7Y84 - chains A and C of the 3 polymer chains in the assembly; structure by electron microscopy, 2.61 A resolution.

== Chain A ==
Molecule: RAMP superfamily protein
From: Candidatus Scalindua brodae
UniProtKB: A0A0B0EGF3 (A0A0B0EGF3_9BACT); residues 6-1722 here correspond to UniProt positions 1-1717 (UniProt number = residue number - 5)
Amino-acid sequence (1728 residues; row label = number of the first residue in the row; numbers below 1 keep their minus sign (Met-5 is residue -5)):
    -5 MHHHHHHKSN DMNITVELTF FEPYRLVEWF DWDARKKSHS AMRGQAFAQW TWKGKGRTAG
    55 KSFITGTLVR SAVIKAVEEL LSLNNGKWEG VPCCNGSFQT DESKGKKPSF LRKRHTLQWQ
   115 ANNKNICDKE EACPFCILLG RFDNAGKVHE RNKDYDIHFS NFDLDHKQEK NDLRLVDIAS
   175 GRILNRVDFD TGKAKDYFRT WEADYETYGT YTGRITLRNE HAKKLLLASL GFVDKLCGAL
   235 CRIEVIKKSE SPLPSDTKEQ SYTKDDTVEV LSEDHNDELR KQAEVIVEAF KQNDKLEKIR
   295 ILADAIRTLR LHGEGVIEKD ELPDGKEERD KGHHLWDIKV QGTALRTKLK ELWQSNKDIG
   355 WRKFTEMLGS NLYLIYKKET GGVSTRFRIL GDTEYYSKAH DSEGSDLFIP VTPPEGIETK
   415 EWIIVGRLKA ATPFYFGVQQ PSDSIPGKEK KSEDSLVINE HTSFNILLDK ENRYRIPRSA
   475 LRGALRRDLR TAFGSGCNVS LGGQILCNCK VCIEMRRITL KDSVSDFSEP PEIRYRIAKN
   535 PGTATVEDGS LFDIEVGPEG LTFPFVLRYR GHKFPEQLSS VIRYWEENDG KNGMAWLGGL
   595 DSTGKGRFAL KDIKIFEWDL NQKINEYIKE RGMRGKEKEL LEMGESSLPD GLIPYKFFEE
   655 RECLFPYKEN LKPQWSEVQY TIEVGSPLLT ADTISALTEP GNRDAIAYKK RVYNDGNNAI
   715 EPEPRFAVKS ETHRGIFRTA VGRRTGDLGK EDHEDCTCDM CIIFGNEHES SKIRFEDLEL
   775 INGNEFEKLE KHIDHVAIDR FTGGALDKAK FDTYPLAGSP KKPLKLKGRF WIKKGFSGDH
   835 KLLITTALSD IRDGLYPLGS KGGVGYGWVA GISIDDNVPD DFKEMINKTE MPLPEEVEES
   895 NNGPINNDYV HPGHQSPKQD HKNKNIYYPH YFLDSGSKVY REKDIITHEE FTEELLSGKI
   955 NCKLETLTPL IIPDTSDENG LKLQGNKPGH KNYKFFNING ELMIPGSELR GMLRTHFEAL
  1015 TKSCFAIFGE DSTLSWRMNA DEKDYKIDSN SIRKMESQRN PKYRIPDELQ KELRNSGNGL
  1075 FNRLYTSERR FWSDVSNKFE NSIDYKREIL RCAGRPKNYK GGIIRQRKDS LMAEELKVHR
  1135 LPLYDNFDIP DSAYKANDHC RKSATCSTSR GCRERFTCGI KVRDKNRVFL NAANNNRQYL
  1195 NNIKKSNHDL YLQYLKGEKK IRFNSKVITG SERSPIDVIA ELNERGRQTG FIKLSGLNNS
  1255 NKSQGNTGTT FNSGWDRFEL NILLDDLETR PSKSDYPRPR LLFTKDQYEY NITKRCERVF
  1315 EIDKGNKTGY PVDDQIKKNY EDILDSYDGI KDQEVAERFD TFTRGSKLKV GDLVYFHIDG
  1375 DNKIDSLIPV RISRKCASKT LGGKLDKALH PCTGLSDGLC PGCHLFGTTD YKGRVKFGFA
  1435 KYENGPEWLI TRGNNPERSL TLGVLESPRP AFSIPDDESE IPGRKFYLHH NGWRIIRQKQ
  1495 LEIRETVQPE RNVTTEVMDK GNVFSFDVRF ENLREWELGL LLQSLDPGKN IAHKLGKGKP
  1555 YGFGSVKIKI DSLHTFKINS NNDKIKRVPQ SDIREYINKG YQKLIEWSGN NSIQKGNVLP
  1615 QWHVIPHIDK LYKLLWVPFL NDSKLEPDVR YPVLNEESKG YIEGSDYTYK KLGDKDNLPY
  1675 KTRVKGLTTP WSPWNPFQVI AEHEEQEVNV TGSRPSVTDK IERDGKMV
Disordered / not traced: -5 to 5, 161-165, 241-267, 376-379, 392-398, 445-449, 881-898, 1030-1390, 1572-1578, 1604-1612, 1635-1636, 1693-1722
Sequence notes: initiating methionine (-5); expression tag (-4 to 5)
Ion coordination: Zn2+ site 1: Cys88, Cys121, Cys127, Cys130; Mg2+: Gly134, Asp137, Ala139 (shared with 1 residue of chain B); Zn2+ site 2: Cys491, Cys501, Cys503, Cys506; Zn2+ site 3: His747, Cys750, Cys752, Cys755; Zn2+ site 4: Cys1018, Cys1406, Cys1414, Cys1417
What the authors report for this chain:
  - mutagenesis - D298A, D547A, D698A: abolished catalytic activity
  - catalytic residues: Asp298, Lys320, Lys371, Asp547, Asp698 (proposed by the authors, not directly observed)

== Chain C ==
Molecule: CHAT domain protein
From: Candidatus Scalindua brodae
UniProtKB: A0A0B0EKL4 (A0A0B0EKL4_9BACT); numbering as in UniProt (aligned over 1-716)
Amino-acid sequence (746 residues; row label = number of the first residue in the row):
     1 MNNTEENIDR IQEPTREDID RKEAERLLDE AFNPRTKPVD RKKIINSALK ILIGLYKEKK
    61 DDLTSASFIS IARAYYLVSI TILPKGTTIP EKKKEALRKG IEFIDRAINK FNGSILDSQR
   121 AFRIKSVLSI EFNRIDREKC DNIKLKNLLN EAVDKGCTDF DTYEWDIQIA IRLCELGVDM
   181 EGHFDNLIKS NKANDLQKAK AYYFIKKDDH KAKEHMDKCT ASLKYTPCSH RLWDETVGFI
   241 ERLKGDSSTL WRDFAIKTYR SCRVQEKETG TLRLRWYWSR HRVLYDMAFL AVKEQADDEE
   301 PDVNVKQAKI KKLAEISDSL KSRFSLRLSD MEKMPKSDDE SNHEFKKFLD KCVTAYQDGY
   361 VINRSEDKEG QGENKSTTSK QPEPRPQAKL LELTQVPEGW VVVHFYLNKL EGMGNAIVFD
   421 KCANSWQYKE FQYKELFEVF LTWQANYNLY KENAAEHLVT LCKKIGETMP FLFCDNFIPN
   481 GKDVLFVPHD FLHRLPLHGS IENKTNGKLF LENHSCCYLP AWSFASEKEA STSDEYVLLK
   541 NFDQGHFETL QNNQIWGTQS VKDGASSDDL ENIRNNPRLL TILCHGEANM SNPFRSMLKL
   601 ANGGITYLEI LNSVKGLKGS QVILGACETD LVPPLSDVMD EHYSVATALL LIGAAGVVGT
   661 MWKVRSNKTK SLIEWKLENI EYKLNEWQKE TGGAAYKDHP PTFYRSIAFR SIGFPLGGSG
   721 WSHPQFEKGG GSGGGSGGWS HPQFEK
Disordered / not traced: 1-14, 112-115, 269-271, 297-302, 335-338, 362-390, 529-531, 716-746
Sequence notes: expression tag (717-746)
What the authors report for this chain:
  - catalytic residues: His585, Cys627 (by similarity / conservation)
  - specificity-determining residues: Lys670 (proposed by the authors, not directly observed)
  - mutagenesis - C627A, C627S: abolished catalytic activity

== Chain A / chain C interface ==
Pairs across the interface - 72 pairs, chain A then chain C:
  His109(A) - Ala445(C)
  Asp182(A) - Lys333(C)  salt bridge
  Asp184(A) - Lys333(C)  salt bridge
  Phe381(A) - Asn46(C)
  Phe381(A) - Leu49(C)
  Phe381(A) - Lys50(C)
  Phe381(A) - Ile53(C)  hydrophobic
  Ile383(A) - Asn46(C)
  Ile383(A) - Tyr75(C)  hydrogen bond (backbone-side chain)
  Ile383(A) - Val78(C)  hydrophobic
  Ile383(A) - Lys99(C)
  Leu384(A) - Tyr75(C)  hydrophobic
  Leu384(A) - Val78(C)  hydrophobic
  Leu384(A) - Ile82(C)  hydrophobic
  Leu384(A) - Lys92(C)
  Leu384(A) - Glu95(C)
  Leu384(A) - Ala96(C)  hydrophobic
  Leu384(A) - Lys99(C)
  Gly385(A) - Lys92(C)
  Gly385(A) - Glu95(C)
  Asp386(A) - Glu95(C)
  Thr387(A) - Glu91(C)
  Leu401(A) - Glu438(C)
  Leu401(A) - Leu441(C)  hydrophobic
  Phe402(A) - Glu438(C)  hydrogen bond (backbone-side chain)
  Phe402(A) - Thr442(C)
  Ile403(A) - Leu441(C)  hydrophobic
  Ile403(A) - Thr442(C)
  Ile403(A) - Ala445(C)  hydrophobic
  Pro404(A) - Thr442(C)
  Pro404(A) - Asn446(C)  hydrogen bond (backbone-side chain)
  Pro404(A) - His457(C)
  Val405(A) - Asn446(C)
  Val405(A) - Leu449(C)  hydrophobic
  Val405(A) - Tyr450(C)  hydrophobic
  Thr406(A) - Asn446(C)  hydrogen bond (backbone-side chain)
  Thr406(A) - Tyr450(C)
  Thr406(A) - His457(C)  hydrogen bond
  Pro407(A) - Tyr450(C)
  Pro408(A) - Tyr450(C)
  Pro408(A) - Asn453(C)
  Leu450(A) - Tyr56(C)
  Leu450(A) - Lys99(C)  hydrogen bond (backbone-side chain)
  Leu450(A) - Glu102(C)
  Leu450(A) - Phe103(C)  hydrophobic
  Leu450(A) - Arg106(C)
  Val451(A) - Ile53(C)  hydrophobic
  Val451(A) - Tyr56(C)  hydrophobic
  Val451(A) - Lys57(C)
  Ile452(A) - Lys99(C)
  Gly488(A) - Glu587(C)
  Ser489(A) - Glu587(C)
  Ser489(A) - Ala588(C)
  Gly490(A) - Met590(C)
  Cys491(A) - Met590(C)
  Ile499(A) - Phe437(C)  hydrophobic
  Ile499(A) - Leu441(C)  hydrophobic
  Ile499(A) - Ser636(C)
  Ile499(A) - Asp637(C)
  Leu500(A) - Ser636(C)
  Cys501(A) - Ser636(C)
  Asn502(A) - Gln444(C)
  Asn502(A) - Ala445(C)
  Asn502(A) - Asn448(C)
  Asn502(A) - Pro634(C)
  Cys503(A) - Met590(C)  hydrophobic
  Lys504(A) - Asp630(C)  salt bridge
  Ile507(A) - Asn448(C)
  Arg511(A) - Leu449(C)
  His566(A) - Tyr450(C)  hydrogen bond
  Asp746(A) - Lys43(C)
  Asp749(A) - Lys42(C)  salt bridge
Interface residues without a listed pair, chain A (43 interface residues in all): Leu111, Gln114, Tyr389, Asp400, Ile411, Phe487, Asn492, Glu748
Interface residues without a listed pair, chain C (43 interface residues in all): Glu456, Ser591, Arg595, Leu635

== Overview ==
Chain A and chain C each contribute 43 residues to their interface; the contacts include 7 hydrogen bonds and
4 salt bridges. Among the polar pairs are Asp182(A)-Lys333(C), Asp184(A)-Lys333(C) and Lys504(A)-Asp630(C).
The paper reports catalytic residues Asp298(A), Lys320(A) and His585(C) among others; D298A, D547A and D698A
of chain A abolish catalytic activity; 5 substitutions were tested in all.
Here chain A is RAMP superfamily protein and chain C is CHAT domain protein, both from Candidatus Scalindua
brodae. Entry 7Y84 (CryoEM structure of type III-E CRISPR Craspase gRAMP-crRNA in complex with TPR-CHAT
protease) was determined by electron microscopy, deposited together with 7Y80, 7Y81, 7Y82, 7Y83 and 7Y85.
